Entry 1BT8 (X-ray diffraction, 1.85 A resolution); this record covers chains A and B.

== Chain A (and B) ==
Molecule: Superoxide dismutase
Organism: Propionibacterium freudenreichii subsp. shermanii
Notes: EC 1.15.1.1; chain B of this document is another copy of the same molecule, construct and numbering; everything in this record applies to it too
UniProt: P80293 (SODM_PROFR); residues 1-201 here = UniProt positions 1-201
Chain sequence (201 residues; each row starts with the number of its first residue):
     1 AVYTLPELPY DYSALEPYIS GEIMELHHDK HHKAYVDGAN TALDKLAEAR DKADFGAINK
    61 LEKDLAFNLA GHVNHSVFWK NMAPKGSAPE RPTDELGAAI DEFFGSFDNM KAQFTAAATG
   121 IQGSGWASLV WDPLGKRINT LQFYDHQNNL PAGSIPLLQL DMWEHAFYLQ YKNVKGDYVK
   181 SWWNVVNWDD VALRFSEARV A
Bound ions: Fe ion: His27, His75, Asp161, His165
Swiss-Prot annotation at these positions:
  - binding site (Fe(3+)): His27, His75, Asp161, His165
  - binding site (Mn(2+)): His27, His75, Asp161, His165

== How chain A and chain B interact ==
Residue-residue contacts - 33 pairs, chain A then chain B:
  Glu22(A) with Lys172(B)
  Leu26(A) with Lys172(B); Asn173(B)
  Lys30(A) with Asn173(B)
  His31(A) with Glu164(B); Tyr168(B), hydrogen bond; Asn173(B)
  Lys63(A) with Gln122(B); Tyr144(B)
  Asp64(A) with Gln122(B), hydrogen bond
  Phe67(A) with Gln122(B)
  Gln122(A) with Lys63(B); Asp64(B), hydrogen bond; Phe67(B)
  Gly123(A) with Asp145(B); Trp163(B)
  Ser124(A) with Ser124(B), hydrogen bond
  Tyr144(A) with Lys63(B)
  Trp163(A) with Gly123(B)
  Glu164(A) with His31(B); Glu164(B), hydrogen bond (backbone-side chain); His165(B), salt bridge
  His165(A) with Glu164(B), salt bridge; Tyr168(B)
  Tyr168(A) with His31(B), hydrogen bond; His165(B); Leu169(B), hydrophobic
  Leu169(A) with Tyr168(B), hydrophobic; Leu169(B), hydrophobic; Lys172(B)
  Lys172(A) with Leu26(B)
  Asn173(A) with Leu26(B); Lys30(B)
Other interface residues (no listed pair), chain A (19 interface residues in all): Asp145

== In short ==
The interface between chain A and chain B involves 19 residues on one side and 18 on the other, with 6
hydrogen bonds and 2 salt bridges. Polar pairs include Glu164(A)-His165(B), His31(A)-Tyr168(B) and
Asp64(A)-Gln122(B).
Both chains are Superoxide dismutase (Propionibacterium freudenreichii subsp. shermanii). Entry 1BT8
(P.shermanii SOD(FE+3) ph 10.0) was determined by X-ray diffraction together with 1BS3 and 1BSM from the same
study.
